3AVI - chains A and F of the 4 polymer chains in the assembly; structure by X-ray diffraction, 1.70 A resolution.

Chain A:
Molecule: Integrase
From: Human immunodeficiency virus type 1
Notes: fragment: CCD domain
UniProtKB: P12497 (POL_HV1N5); residues 50-212 here correspond to UniProt positions 1197-1359 (UniProt number = residue number + 1147)
Chain sequence (183 residues; numbered 30 to 212; the number before each row is that of its first residue):
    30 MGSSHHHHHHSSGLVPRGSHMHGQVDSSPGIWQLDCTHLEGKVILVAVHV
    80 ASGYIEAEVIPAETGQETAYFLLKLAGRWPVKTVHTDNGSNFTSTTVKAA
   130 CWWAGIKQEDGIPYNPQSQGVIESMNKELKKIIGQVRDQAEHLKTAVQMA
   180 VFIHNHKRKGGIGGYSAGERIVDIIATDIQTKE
Unresolved in the structure: 30-56, 189-192, 210-212
Construct notes: expression tag (30-49); engineered mutation Ser56 (Cys1203 in P12497), Asp139 (Phe1286 in P12497), His185 (Phe1332 in P12497)
Curated features (UniProtKB/Swiss-Prot):
  - binding site (Mg(2+)): Asp64, Asp116, Glu152

Chain F:
Molecule: LEDGF peptide
Chain sequence (8 residues; row label = number of the first residue in the row):
     1 SLKIDNMD
Glycans and other covalent adducts: covalent link Ser1-Asp8

Chain A / chain F interface:
Pairs across the interface - 11 pairs, chain A then chain F:
  Asp167(A) with Lys3(F), hydrogen bond (backbone-side chain)
  Gln168(A) with Lys3(F); Ile4(F), hydrogen bond (backbone-backbone)
  Ala169(A) with Lys3(F); Asp5(F)
  Glu170(A) with Lys3(F); Asp5(F), hydrogen bond (backbone-side chain); Asn6(F), hydrogen bond
  His171(A) with Asp5(F), salt bridge
  Thr174(A) with Asp5(F), hydrogen bond
  Met178(A) with Ile4(F), hydrophobic

Summary:
The interface between chain A and chain F involves 7 residues on one side and 4 on the other; the contacts
include 5 hydrogen bonds and 1 salt bridge. Polar contacts include His171(A)-Asp5(F), Asp167(A)-Lys3(F) and
Glu170(A)-Asp5(F). From UniProt: 3 Mg2+-binding residues on chain A.
Here chain A is Integrase (Human immunodeficiency virus type 1) and chain F is LEDGF peptide. Entry 3AVI
(Crystal structures of novel allosteric peptide inhibitors of HIV integrase in the LEDGF binding site) was
determined by X-ray diffraction together with 3AV9, 3AVA, 3AVB, 3AVC, 3AVF, 3AVG and 6 further entries from
the same study.
